6PGS - chains A and B; structure by X-ray diffraction, 2.90 A resolution.

Chain A:
Name: Rhodopsin
Organism: Bos taurus
UniProt: P02699 (OPSD_BOVIN); residues 1-348 here = UniProt positions 1-348
Chain sequence (348 residues; row label = number of the first residue in the row):
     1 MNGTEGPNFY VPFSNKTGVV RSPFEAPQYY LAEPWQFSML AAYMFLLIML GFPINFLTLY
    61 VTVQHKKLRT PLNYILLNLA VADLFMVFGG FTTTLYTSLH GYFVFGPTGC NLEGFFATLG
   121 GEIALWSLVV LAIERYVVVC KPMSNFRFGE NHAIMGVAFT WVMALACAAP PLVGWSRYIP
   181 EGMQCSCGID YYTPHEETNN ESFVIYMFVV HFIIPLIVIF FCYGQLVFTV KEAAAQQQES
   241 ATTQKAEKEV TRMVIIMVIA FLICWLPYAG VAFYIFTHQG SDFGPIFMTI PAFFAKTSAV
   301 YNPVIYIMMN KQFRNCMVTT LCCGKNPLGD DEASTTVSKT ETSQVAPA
Unresolved in the structure: 327-348
Disulfides: Cys110-Cys187
Covalent attachments: N-acetylglucosamine (NAG) linked to Asn15; palmitic acid (PLM) linked to Cys323
Residues lining bound ligands: Geraniol (64Z): Glu122, Tyr191, Met207, Phe208, His211, Phe212, Trp265, Tyr268, Ala269, Ala272
Curated features (UniProtKB/Swiss-Prot):
  - region: Asp330 to Ala348 (Interaction with SAG)
  - motif: Glu134 to Tyr136 ('Ionic lock' involved in activated form stabilization)
  - binding site (Zn(2+)): Glu201, Gln279
  - site: Glu113 (Plays an important role in the conformation switch to the active conformation)
  - modified residue: Met1 (N-acetylmethionine), Lys296 (N6-(retinylidene)lysine), Ser334 (Phosphoserine), Thr335 (Phosphothreonine), Thr336 (Phosphothreonine), Ser338 (Phosphoserine), Thr340 (Phosphothreonine), Thr342 (Phosphothreonine), Ser343 (Phosphoserine)
  - lipidation (S-palmitoyl cysteine): Cys322, Cys323
  - glycosylation (N-linked (GlcNAc...) asparagine): Asn2, Asn15
  - mutagenesis: Asn2 (N2C: Stabilized by a disulfide bond and normal light absorption; when associated with C-282 and D-15), Asn15 (N15D: Normal light absorption; when associated with C-2 and C-282), Gly90 (G90D: Increased thermal stability and decreased retinal uptake. Decreases stability of the inactive conformation), Thr94 (T94I: Stabilizes the activated conformation and hinders hydrolysis of the covalent bond that retains all-trans-retinol), Glu113 (E113Q: Causes shift to the activated conformation), Met257 (M257Y: Causes shift to the activated conformation), Asp282 (D282C: Stabilized by a disulfide bond and normal light absorption; when associated with C-2 and D-15)

Chain B:
Name: G alpha CT2 peptide
Chain sequence (11 residues; each row starts with the number of its first residue):
   340 ILENLKDVGL F

Chain A / chain B interface:
Residue-residue contacts - 20 pairs, chain A then chain B:
  Leu72(A) - Asp346(B)
  Leu72(A) - Val347(B)  hydrophobic
  Arg135(A) - Val347(B)  hydrogen bond (side chain-backbone)
  Arg135(A) - Leu349(B)
  Val138(A) - Asn343(B)
  Val139(A) - Leu344(B)  hydrophobic
  Leu226(A) - Leu349(B)  hydrophobic
  Val230(A) - Ile340(B)  hydrophobic
  Ala233(A) - Ile340(B)  hydrophobic
  Thr242(A) - Leu341(B)
  Thr242(A) - Phe350(B)
  Thr243(A) - Leu341(B)
  Lys245(A) - Phe350(B)
  Ala246(A) - Leu341(B)  hydrophobic
  Ala246(A) - Phe350(B)  hydrophobic
  Glu249(A) - Leu349(B)
  Glu249(A) - Phe350(B)
  Val250(A) - Leu344(B)  hydrophobic
  Val250(A) - Leu349(B)
  Asn310(A) - Gly348(B)
Also at the interface, not in a pair above, chain A (19 interface residues in all): Asn73, Lys141, Thr229, Met253, Met257

Overview:
Chain A and chain B form an interface of 19 and 9 residues respectively, with 1 hydrogen bond. The
hydrogen-bonded pair is Arg135(A)-Val347(B). Chain A binds Geraniol. Covalently linked palmitic acid: at
Cys323(A). Covalently linked N-acetylglucosamine: at Asn15(A).
Here chain A is Rhodopsin (Bos taurus) and chain B is G alpha CT2 peptide. Entry 6PGS (Crystal structure of
bovine opsin with geraniol bound) was determined by X-ray diffraction.
